Entry 5IYZ (X-ray diffraction, 1.80 A resolution); this record covers chains B and C of the 6 polymer chains in the assembly.

# Chain B
Molecule: Tubulin beta-2B chain
From: Bos taurus
Reference sequence: Q6B856 (TBB2B_BOVIN); the author numbering skips numbers that UniProt does not, so the offset changes along the chain: 1-42 = UniProt 1-42; 45-360 = UniProt 43-358; 369-455 = UniProt 359-445
Amino-acid sequence (445 residues; each row starts with the number of its first residue; note: 10 numbers in that range are skipped by the numbering (no residue carries them; nothing is unmodelled there)):
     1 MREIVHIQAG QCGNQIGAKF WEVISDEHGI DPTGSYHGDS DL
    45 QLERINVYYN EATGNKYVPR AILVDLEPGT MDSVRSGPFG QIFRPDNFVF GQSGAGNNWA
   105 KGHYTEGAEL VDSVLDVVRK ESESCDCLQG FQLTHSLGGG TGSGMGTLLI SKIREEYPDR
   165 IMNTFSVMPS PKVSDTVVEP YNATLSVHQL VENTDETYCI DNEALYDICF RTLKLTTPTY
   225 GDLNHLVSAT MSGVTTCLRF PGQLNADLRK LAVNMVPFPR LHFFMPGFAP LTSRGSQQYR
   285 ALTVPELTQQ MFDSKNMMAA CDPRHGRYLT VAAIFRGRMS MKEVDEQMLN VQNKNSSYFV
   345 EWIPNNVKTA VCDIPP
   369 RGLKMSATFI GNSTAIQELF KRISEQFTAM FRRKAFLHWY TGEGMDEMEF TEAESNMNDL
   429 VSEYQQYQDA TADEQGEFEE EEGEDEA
Not modelled in the structure: 441-455
Curated features (UniProtKB/Swiss-Prot):
  - motif: Met1 to Ile4 (MREI motif)
  - binding site (GTP): Gln11, Glu71, Ser140, Gly144, Thr145, Gly146, Asn206, Asn228
  - binding site (Mg(2+)): Glu71
  - modified residue: Ser40 (Phosphoserine), Thr57 (Phosphothreonine), Lys60 (N6-acetyllysine), Ser174 (Phosphoserine), Thr287 (Phosphothreonine), Thr292 (Phosphothreonine), Arg320 (Omega-N-methylarginine), Glu448 (5-glutamyl polyglutamate)
  - cross-link (Glycyl lysine isopeptide (Lys-Gly)): Lys60 (interchain with G-Cter in ubiquitin), Lys326 (interchain with G-Cter in ubiquitin)
Ligand contacts:
  - 4Q5 (N-methyl-L-valyl-N-[(3R,4S,5S)-1-{(2S)-2-[(1R,2R)-3-{[(1S,2R)-1-hydroxy-1-phenylpropan-2-yl]amino}-1-methoxy-2-methyl-3-oxopropyl]pyrrolidin-1-yl}-3-methoxy-5-methyl-1-oxoheptan-4-yl]-N-methyl-L-valinamide): Gln11, Gln15, Lys19, Pro175, Lys176, Val177, Ser178, Asp179, Tyr210, Thr221, Pro222, Thr223, Tyr224, Gly225, Asn228, Arg278
  - GDP (guanosine-5'-diphosphate): Gly10, Gln11, Cys12, Gln15, Ile16, Asp69, Asn101, Ser140, Gly142, Gly143, Gly144, Thr145, Gly146, Val171, Pro173, Val177, Ser178, Glu183, Asn206, Leu209, Tyr224, Leu227, Asn228
From the paper describing this entry:
  - binding site for 4Q5: Gln15, Asp179, Pro222, Thr223, Tyr224, Gly225, Asn228, Arg278
  - conformationally variable residues (side-chain flip): Gln15, Tyr224
  - contacts within the chain: Asp226-Arg278

# Chain C
Molecule: Tubulin alpha-1B chain
From: Bos taurus
Reference sequence: P81947 (TBA1B_BOVIN); residues 1-451 here = UniProt positions 1-451
Amino-acid sequence (451 residues; row label = number of the first residue in the row):
     1 MRECISIHVG QAGVQIGNAC WELYCLEHGI QPDGQMPSDK TIGGGDDSFN TFFSETGAGK
    61 HVPRAVFVDL EPTVIDEVRT GTYRQLFHPE QLITGKEDAA NNYARGHYTI GKEIIDLVLD
   121 RIRKLADQCT GLQGFLVFHS FGGGTGSGFT SLLMERLSVD YGKKSKLEFS IYPAPQVSTA
   181 VVEPYNSILT THTTLEHSDC AFMVDNEAIY DICRRNLDIE RPTYTNLNRL ISQIVSSITA
   241 SLRFDGALNV DLTEFQTNLV PYPRIHFPLA TYAPVISAEK AYHEQLSVAE ITNACFEPAN
   301 QMVKCDPRHG KYMACCLLYR GDVVPKDVNA AIATIKTKRS IQFVDWCPTG FKVGINYQPP
   361 TVVPGGDLAK VQRAVCMLSN TTAIAEAWAR LDHKFDLMYA KRAFVHWYVG EGMEEGEFSE
   421 AREDMAALEK DYEEVGVDSV EGEGEEEGEE Y
Not modelled in the structure: 441-451
Metal / ion sites: Ca2+: Asp39, Thr41, Gly44, Glu55
Ligand contacts:
  - 4Q5 (N-methyl-L-valyl-N-[(3R,4S,5S)-1-{(2S)-2-[(1R,2R)-3-{[(1S,2R)-1-hydroxy-1-phenylpropan-2-yl]amino}-1-methoxy-2-methyl-3-oxopropyl]pyrrolidin-1-yl}-3-methoxy-5-methyl-1-oxoheptan-4-yl]-N-methyl-L-valinamide): Ala247, Leu248, Pro325, Val328, Asn329, Ile332, Phe351, Val353, Ile355
  - GTP (guanosine-5'-triphosphate): Gly10, Gln11, Ala12, Gln15, Ile16, Asp69, Asp98, Ala99, Ala100, Asn101, Ser140, Gly142, Gly143, Gly144, Thr145, Gly146, Ile171, Pro173, Val177, Ser178, Thr179, Glu183, Asn206, Tyr224, Leu227, Asn228, Ile231
From the paper describing this entry:
  - binding site for 4Q5: Asn329

# Chain B / chain C interface
Pairs across the interface - 42 pairs, chain B then chain C:
  Glu71(B) - Arg2(C)  salt bridge
  Gln96(B) - Met1(C)
  Gln96(B) - Arg2(C)
  Ser97(B) - Arg2(C)
  Asn101(B) - Glu254(C)
  Asp179(B) - Asn258(C)  hydrogen bond (backbone-side chain)
  Asp179(B) - Gly350(C)
  Asp179(B) - Phe351(C)
  Asp179(B) - Lys352(C)
  Thr180(B) - Asn258(C)
  Thr180(B) - Lys352(C)  hydrogen bond
  Val181(B) - Asn258(C)  hydrogen bond (backbone-side chain)
  Val181(B) - Pro348(C)  hydrophobic
  Thr221(B) - Lys326(C)
  Ala397(B) - Trp346(C)
  Met398(B) - Trp346(C)
  Arg400(B) - Asp345(C)  salt bridge
  Arg400(B) - Trp346(C)
  Arg400(B) - Ser439(C)  hydrogen bond
  Arg401(B) - Tyr262(C)  hydrogen bond (backbone-side chain)
  Arg401(B) - Asp345(C)  salt bridge
  Arg401(B) - Trp346(C)
  Arg401(B) - Glu434(C)  hydrogen bond (side chain-backbone)
  Arg401(B) - Val435(C)
  Arg401(B) - Val437(C)  hydrogen bond (side chain-backbone)
  Arg401(B) - Asp438(C)
  Arg401(B) - Ser439(C)  hydrogen bond
  Lys402(B) - Tyr262(C)
  Ala403(B) - Pro261(C)
  Ala403(B) - Tyr262(C)
  Ala403(B) - Trp346(C)  hydrophobic
  Phe404(B) - Thr257(C)
  Phe404(B) - Asn258(C)
  Phe404(B) - Val260(C)
  Phe404(B) - Pro261(C)  hydrogen bond (backbone-backbone)
  His406(B) - Val260(C)  hydrogen bond (side chain-backbone)
  His406(B) - Pro261(C)
  His406(B) - Tyr262(C)
  His406(B) - Pro263(C)
  Trp407(B) - Gln256(C)
  Trp407(B) - Thr257(C)  hydrogen bond (side chain-backbone)
  Trp407(B) - Val260(C)  hydrogen bond (side chain-backbone)
Other interface residues (no listed pair), chain B (21 interface residues in all): Gly98, Gly100, Val182, Leu405
Other interface residues (no listed pair), chain C (25 interface residues in all): Pro325, Asn329, Cys347

# Summary
21 residues of chain B face 25 of chain C across their interface, with 12 hydrogen bonds and 3 salt bridges.
Polar contacts include Glu71(B)-Arg2(C), Arg400(B)-Asp345(C) and Arg401(B)-Asp345(C). The paper reports a
binding site for 4Q5 at Gln15(B), Asp179(B) and Asn329(C) among others; conformational variability at Gln15(B)
and Tyr224(B).
Chain B is Tubulin beta-2B chain and chain C is Tubulin alpha-1B chain, both from Bos taurus; the structure,
Tubulin-MMAE complex, was determined by X-ray diffraction, deposited together with 5J2T and 5J2U.
